Entry 1FN3 (X-ray diffraction, 2.48 A resolution); this record covers chains A and D of the 4 polymer chains in the assembly.

# Chain A
Protein: Hemoglobin alpha chain
Organism: Homo sapiens
UniProtKB: P69905 (HBA_HUMAN); residues 1-141 here = UniProt positions 1-141
Sequence (141 residues; each row starts with the number of its first residue):
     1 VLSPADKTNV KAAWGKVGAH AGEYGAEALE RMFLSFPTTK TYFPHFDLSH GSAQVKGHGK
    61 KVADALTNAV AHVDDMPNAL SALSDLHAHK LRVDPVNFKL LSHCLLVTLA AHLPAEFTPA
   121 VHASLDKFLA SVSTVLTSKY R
UniProt features mapped onto this chain:
  - site: K61 (Not glycated)
  - natural variant: D6 (A6D: In J-Toronto; this construct carries the variant), A13 (A13D: In J-Paris 1/J-Aljezur), E27 (A27E: In Shenyang; this construct carries the variant), K61 (K61N: In Zambia; deletion: In Clinic), D64 (A64D: In Pontoise; this construct carries the variant), D75 (D75A: In Lille; D75G: In Chapel Hill; D75N: In G-Pest), A111 (A111D: In Petah Tikva)
Residues lining bound ligands: protoporphyrin IX containing ni(II) (HNI): M32, T39, Y42, F43, H45, F46, H58, K61, V62, A65, L83, L86, H87, L91, V93, N97, F98, L101, S133, L136

# Chain D
Protein: Hemoglobin beta chain
Organism: Homo sapiens
UniProtKB: P68871 (HBB_HUMAN); residues 1-146 here = UniProt positions 1-146
Sequence (146 residues; each row starts with the number of its first residue):
     1 VHLTPEEKSA VTALWGKVNV DEVGGEALGR LLVVYPWTQR FFESFGDLST PDAVMGNPKV
    61 KAHGKKVLGA FSDGLAHLDN LKGTFATLSE LHCDKLHVDP ENFRLLGNVL VCVLAHHFGK
   121 EFTPPVQAAY QKVVAGVANA LAHKYH
UniProt features mapped onto this chain:
  - natural variant: L3 (H3L: In Graz; this construct carries the variant), E7 (E7A: In G-Makassar; E7K: In Hb C; E7Q: In Machida; E7V: In SKCA), K8 (E8K: In G-Siriraj; this construct carries the variant), V11 (A11V: In Iraq-Halabja; this construct carries the variant), G16 (W16G: In Randwick; this construct carries the variant), V23 (E23V: In D-Granada; this construct carries the variant), G24 (V24G: In Miyashiro; this construct carries the variant), G25 (G25D: In Moscva; G25R: In Riverdale-Bronx; G25V: In Savannah), L32 (L32P: In Yokohama), V33 (L33V: In Muscat; this construct carries the variant), R40 (Q40R: In Tianshui; this construct carries the variant), F42 (F42Y: In Mequon; deletion: In Bruxelles), 11 further natural variant entries in UniProt
Metal / ion sites: protoporphyrin IX containing ni(II) Ni near H92 (its only coordinating residue here)
Residues lining bound ligands: protoporphyrin IX containing ni(II) (HNI): L31, T38, F41, F42, F45, H63, K66, V67, F85, L88, L91, H92, L96, V98, N102, F103, L106, V137, L141

# Chain A / chain D interface
Contacting residue pairs - 18 pairs, chain A then chain D:
  P37(A) with Y145(D)
  T38(A) with P100(D)
  K40(A) with H146(D)
  T41(A) with H97(D)
  Y42(A) with R40(D); D99(D), hydrogen bond
  P44(A) with H97(D)
  R92(A) with P36(D), hydrogen bond (side chain-backbone); W37(D); R40(D)
  D94(A) with W37(D); D99(D)
  P95(A) with W37(D)
  V96(A) with E101(D)
  N97(A) with D99(D), hydrogen bond
  Y140(A) with W37(D), hydrophobic
  R141(A) with Y35(D); W37(D)
Also at the interface, not in a pair above, chain D (12 interface residues in all): V34, C93

# Summary
The interface between chain A and chain D involves 13 residues on one side and 12 on the other, with 3
hydrogen bonds. Polar contacts include Y42(A)-D99(D), R92(A)-P36(D) and N97(A)-D99(D). Ligands of chain A:
protoporphyrin IX containing ni(II).
Chain A is Hemoglobin alpha chain and chain D is Hemoglobin beta chain, both from Homo sapiens; the structure,
Crystal structure of nickel reconstituted hemoglobin-A case for permanent, T-state hemoglobin, was determined
by X-ray diffraction.
